PDB entry 8SAU | electron microscopy, 3.30 A resolution | chains A and B of the 12 polymer chains in the assembly

[Chain A]
Molecule: CH848.10.17 gp120
Source organism: HIV-1 06TG.HT008
UniProt: A0A1W6IPB2 (A0A1W6IPB2_9HIV1); the construct lacks a stretch of the UniProt sequence and is renumbered around it, so the offset changes along the chain: 34-139 = UniProt 30-135; 150-185 = UniProt 136-171; 186-309 = UniProt 174-297; 312-321 = UniProt 298-307; 3 more segments
Chain sequence (463 residues; numbered 31 to 505 plus 3 insertion-coded residues; 15 numbers in that range are skipped by the numbering (no residue carries them; nothing is unmodelled there); the number before each row is that of its first residue; a row labelled like 185a-185b holds insertion residues (185a, then the next letters in order)):
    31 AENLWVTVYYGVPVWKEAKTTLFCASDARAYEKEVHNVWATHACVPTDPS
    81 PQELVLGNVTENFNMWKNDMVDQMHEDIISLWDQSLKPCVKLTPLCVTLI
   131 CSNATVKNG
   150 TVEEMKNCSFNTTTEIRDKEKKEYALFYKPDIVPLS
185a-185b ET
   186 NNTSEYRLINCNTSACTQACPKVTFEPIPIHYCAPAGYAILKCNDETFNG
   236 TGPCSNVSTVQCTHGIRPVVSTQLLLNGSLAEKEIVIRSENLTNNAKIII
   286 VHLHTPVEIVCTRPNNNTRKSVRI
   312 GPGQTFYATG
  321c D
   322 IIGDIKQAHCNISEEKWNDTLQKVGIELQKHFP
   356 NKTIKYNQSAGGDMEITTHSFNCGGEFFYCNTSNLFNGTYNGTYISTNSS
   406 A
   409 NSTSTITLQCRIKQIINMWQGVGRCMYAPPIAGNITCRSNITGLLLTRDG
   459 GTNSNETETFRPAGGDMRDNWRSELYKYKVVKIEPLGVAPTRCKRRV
Disordered / not traced: 31
Sequence notes: expression tag (31-33); conflict Cys-201 (Val189 in A0A1W6IPB2), Cys-433 (Ala417 in A0A1W6IPB2), Lys-490 (Glu474 in A0A1W6IPB2), Glu-492 (Gln476 in A0A1W6IPB2), Val-496 (Ile480 in A0A1W6IPB2), Arg-500 (Gly484 in A0A1W6IPB2), Cys-501 (Ala485 in A0A1W6IPB2)
Cystine bridges: Cys-54/Cys-74, Cys-119/Cys-205, Cys-126/Cys-196, Cys-131/Cys-157, Cys-201/Cys-433, Cys-218/Cys-247, Cys-228/Cys-239, Cys-296/Cys-331, Cys-378/Cys-445, Cys-385/Cys-418
Covalently attached groups: N-acetylglucosamine (NAG) linked to Asn-156, Asn-301, Asn-442; glycan linked to Asn-332

[Chain B]
Molecule: CH848.10.17 gp41
Source organism: HIV-1 06TG.HT008
Chain sequence (132 residues; each row starts with the number of its first residue; note: 21 numbers in that range are skipped by the numbering (no residue carries them; nothing is unmodelled there)):
   512 AVGIGAVFLGFLGAAGSTMGAASMTLTVQARNLLSG
   569 TVWGIKQLQARVLAVERYLRDQQLLGIWGCSGKLICCTNVPWNSSWSNRN
   619 LSEIWDNMTWLQWDKEISNYTQIIYGLLEESQNQQEKNEQDLLALD
Disordered / not traced: 512-519
Cystine bridges: Cys-598/Cys-604

[Interface between chain A and chain B]
Pairs across the interface - 88 pairs, chain A then chain B:
  Leu-34(A) with Trp-610(B), hydrogen bond (backbone-backbone)
  Trp-35(A) with Thr-606(B); Asn-607(B); Val-608(B); Pro-609(B); Trp-610(B)
  Val-36(A) with Thr-606(B), hydrogen bond (backbone-side chain); Val-608(B), hydrogen bond (backbone-backbone); Trp-610(B), hydrophobic; Trp-614(B), hydrophobic; Ile-642(B), hydrophobic
  Thr-37(A) with Cys-604(B); Cys-605(B); Thr-606(B)
  Val-38(A) with Trp-596(B), hydrophobic; Cys-598(B), hydrophobic; Ile-603(B); Cys-604(B), hydrogen bond (backbone-backbone); Leu-646(B), hydrophobic
  Tyr-39(A) with Ser-534(B); Leu-537(B), hydrophobic; Leu-602(B); Ile-603(B), hydrophobic; Trp-623(B); Trp-628(B), hydrophobic
  Tyr-40(A) with Leu-537(B); Leu-544(B); Asp-589(B); Leu-593(B), hydrophobic; Lys-601(B); Leu-602(B), hydrogen bond (backbone-backbone)
  Gly-41(A) with Leu-537(B); Gln-540(B)
  Val-42(A) with Trp-628(B), hydrophobic
  Pro-43(A) with Leu-523(B), hydrophobic; Gln-540(B); Trp-628(B); Leu-629(B)
  Val-44(A) with Leu-629(B), hydrophobic; Asp-632(B)
  Trp-45(A) with Leu-523(B); Ala-526(B), hydrophobic; Leu-629(B)
  Lys-46(A) with Asp-632(B), salt bridge
  Thr-51(A) with Lys-574(B); Gln-575(B), hydrogen bond
  Phe-53(A) with Thr-569(B); Gln-575(B)
  Ala-73(A) with Trp-571(B)
  Val-75(A) with Thr-569(B)
  Leu-84(A) with Leu-520(B); Gly-521(B); Phe-522(B); Gly-524(B)
  Leu-86(A) with Leu-523(B)
  Asn-88(A) with Gly-527(B)
  Glu-91(A) with Leu-629(B)
  Pro-220(A) with Gln-575(B)
  Ala-221(A) with Asn-543(B); Leu-544(B); Ser-546(B); Ala-582(B)
  Gly-222(A) with Arg-585(B)
  Lys-490(A) with Arg-585(B)
  Ile-491(A) with Phe-522(B), hydrophobic; Leu-523(B), hydrophobic; Arg-585(B), hydrogen bond (backbone-side chain)
  Pro-493(A) with Leu-544(B), hydrophobic
  Leu-494(A) with Asp-589(B); Leu-592(B), hydrophobic; Trp-596(B), hydrophobic
  Val-496(A) with Trp-631(B), hydrogen bond (backbone-side chain); Thr-639(B)
  Ala-497(A) with Trp-628(B), hydrophobic
  Pro-498(A) with Trp-610(B), hydrophobic; Trp-623(B), hydrogen bond (backbone-side chain)
  Arg-500(A) with Leu-619(B)
  Cys-501(A) with Cys-605(B), disulfide
  Lys-502(A) with Thr-606(B); Asn-607(B)
  Arg-503(A) with Trp-596(B), hydrogen bond (side chain-backbone); Gly-597(B), hydrogen bond (side chain-backbone); Cys-605(B); Thr-606(B), hydrogen bond (backbone-backbone); Asn-607(B), hydrogen bond (backbone-side chain); Gln-650(B); Gln-653(B)
  Val-505(A) with Gln-653(B)
Other interface residues (no listed pair), chain A (45 interface residues in all): Leu-52, His-72, Val-89, Gln-114, Tyr-223, Ala-224, Leu-226, Thr-244, Gly-495
Other interface residues (no listed pair), chain B (55 interface residues in all): Ala-525, Ala-541, Leu-545, Ala-578, Leu-581, Tyr-586, Gln-590, Tyr-643
Disulfides between the chains: Cys-501(A)/Cys-605(B)

[In short]
45 residues of chain A face 55 of chain B across their interface, with 1 disulfide bond, 13 hydrogen bonds and
1 salt bridge. Polar contacts include Lys-46(A)/Asp-632(B), Val-36(A)/Thr-606(B) and Thr-51(A)/Gln-575(B).
N-acetylglucosamine is covalently linked to Asn-156(A), Asn-301(A) and Asn-442(A).
Chain A is CH848.10.17 gp120 and chain B is CH848.10.17 gp41, both from HIV-1 06TG.HT008; the structure,
CryoEM structure of DH270.4-CH848.10.17, was determined by electron microscopy together with 8SAL, 8SAN, 8SAQ,
8SAR, 8SAS, 8SAT and 9 further entries from the same study.
